1K6O - chains E and B of the 5 polymer chains in the assembly; structure by X-ray diffraction, 3.19 A resolution.

# Chain E
Molecule: 23-nt DNA strand
Sequence (23 nucleotides; numbered 201 to 223; the number before each row is that of its first residue):
   201 TGTCCTAATATGGACATCCTGTG

# Chain B
Protein: Serum response factor
Organism: Homo sapiens
Notes: fragment: 133-235
Reference sequence: P11831 (SRF_HUMAN); numbering as in UniProt (aligned over 133-235)
Chain sequence (103 residues; row label = number of the first residue in the row):
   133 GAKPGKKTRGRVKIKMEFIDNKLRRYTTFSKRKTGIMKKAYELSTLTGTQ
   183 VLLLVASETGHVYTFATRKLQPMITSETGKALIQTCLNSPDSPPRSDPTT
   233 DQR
Disordered / not traced: 133-136, 222-235

# Interface between chain E and chain B
Pairs across the interface (19; chain E residue first):
  DA210(E) with Arg143(B), hydrogen bond to the base; Lys170(B), salt bridge to the phosphate; Glu174(B), phosphate contact
  DT211(E) with Arg143(B), hydrogen bond to the sugar; Lys163(B), phosphate contact; Arg164(B), salt bridge to the phosphate; Gly167(B), phosphate contact
  DG212(E) with Thr140(B), base contact; Gly142(B), hydrogen bond to the base; Arg143(B), base contact; Val144(B), phosphate contact; Thr160(B), hydrogen bond to the phosphate; Lys163(B), hydrogen bond to the base; Arg164(B), salt bridge to the phosphate
  DG213(E) with Thr140(B), base contact; Arg141(B), sugar contact; Val144(B), sugar contact; Arg156(B), salt bridge to the phosphate; Lys163(B), hydrogen bond to the base
Interface residues without a listed pair, chain E (5 interface residues in all): DA214
Interface residues without a listed pair, chain B (14 interface residues in all): Ile146, Lys171

# Summary
5 residues of chain E and 14 residues of chain B are in contact, with 6 hydrogen bonds and 4 salt bridges.
Polar contacts include DA210(E)-Arg143(B), DG212(E)-Gly142(B) and DG212(E)-Lys163(B).
Here chain E is a 23-nt DNA strand and chain B is Serum response factor (Homo sapiens). Entry 1K6O (Crystal
Structure of a Ternary SAP-1/SRF/c-fos SRE DNA Complex) was determined by X-ray diffraction.
